1KF8 - chain A; structure by X-ray diffraction, 1.15 A resolution.

== Chain A ==
Protein: pancreatic ribonuclease
From: Bos taurus
Notes: EC 3.1.27.5
Reference sequence: P61823 (RNAS1_BOVIN); residues 1-124 here correspond to UniProt positions 27-150 (UniProt number = residue number + 26)
Chain sequence (124 residues; numbered 1 to 124; the number before each row is that of its first residue):
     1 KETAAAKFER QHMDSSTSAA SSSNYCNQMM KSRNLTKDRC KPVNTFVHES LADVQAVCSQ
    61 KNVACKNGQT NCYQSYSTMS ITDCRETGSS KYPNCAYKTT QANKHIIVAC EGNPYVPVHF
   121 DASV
Curated features (UniProtKB/Swiss-Prot):
  - active site: His12 (Proton acceptor), His119 (Proton donor)
  - binding site (substrate): Lys7, Arg10, Lys41 to Thr45, Lys66, Arg85
  - glycosylation: Lys1 (N-linked (Glc) (glycation) lysine), Lys7 (N-linked (Glc) (glycation) lysine), Asn34 (N-linked (GlcNAc...) asparagine), Lys37 (N-linked (Glc) (glycation) lysine), Lys41 (N-linked (Glc) (glycation) lysine)
Cystine bridges: Cys26-Cys84, Cys40-Cys95, Cys58-Cys110, Cys65-Cys72

== In short ==
UniProt lists active-site residues His12 and His119 and 9 substrate-binding residues.
Chain A is pancreatic ribonuclease (Bos taurus); the structure, Atomic resolution structure of RNase A at pH
8.8, was determined by X-ray diffraction together with 1KF2, 1KF3, 1KF4, 1KF5 and 1KF7 from the same study.
